PDB entry 4WRT | X-ray diffraction, 2.70 A resolution | chains A and B of the 5 polymer chains in the assembly

== Chain A ==
Protein: PA
Source organism: Influenza B virus
UniProtKB: Q5V8Z9 (Q5V8Z9_9INFB); numbering as in UniProt (aligned over 1-726)
Amino-acid sequence (751 residues; row label = number of the first residue in the row; numbers below 1 keep their minus sign (Gly-13 is residue -13)):
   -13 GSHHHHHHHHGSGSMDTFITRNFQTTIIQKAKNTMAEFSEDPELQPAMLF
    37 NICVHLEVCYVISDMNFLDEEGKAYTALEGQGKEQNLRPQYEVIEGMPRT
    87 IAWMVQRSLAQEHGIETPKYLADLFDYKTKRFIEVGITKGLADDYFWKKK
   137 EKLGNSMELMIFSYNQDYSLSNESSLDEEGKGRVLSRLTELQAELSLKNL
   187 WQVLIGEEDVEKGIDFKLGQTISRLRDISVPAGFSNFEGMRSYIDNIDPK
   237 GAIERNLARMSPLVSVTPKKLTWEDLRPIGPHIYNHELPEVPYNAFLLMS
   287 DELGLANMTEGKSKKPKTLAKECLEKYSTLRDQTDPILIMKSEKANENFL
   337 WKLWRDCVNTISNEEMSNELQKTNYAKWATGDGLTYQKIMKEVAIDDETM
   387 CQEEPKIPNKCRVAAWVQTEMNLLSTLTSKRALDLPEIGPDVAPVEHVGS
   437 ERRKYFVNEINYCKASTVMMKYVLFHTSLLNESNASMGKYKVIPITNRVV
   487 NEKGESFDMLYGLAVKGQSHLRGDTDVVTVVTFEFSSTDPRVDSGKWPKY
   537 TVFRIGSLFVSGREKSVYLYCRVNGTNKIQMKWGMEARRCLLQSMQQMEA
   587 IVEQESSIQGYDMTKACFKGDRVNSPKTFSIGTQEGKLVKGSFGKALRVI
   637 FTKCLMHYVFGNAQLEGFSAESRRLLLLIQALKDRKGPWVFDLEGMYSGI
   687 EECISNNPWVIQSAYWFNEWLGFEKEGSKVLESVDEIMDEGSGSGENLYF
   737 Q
Disordered / not traced: -13 to -1, 64-71, 717-737
Construct notes: expression tag (-13 to 0, 727-737)

== Chain B ==
Protein: RNA-directed RNA polymerase catalytic subunit
Source organism: Influenza B virus
Notes: EC 2.7.7.48
UniProtKB: Q5V8Y6 (Q5V8Y6_9INFB); residues 1-752 here = UniProt positions 1-752
Amino-acid sequence (772 residues; row label = number of the first residue in the row; numbers below 1 keep their minus sign (Gly-8 is residue -8)):
    -8 GSGSGSGSGMNINPYFLFIDVPIQAAISTTFPYTGVPPYSHGTGTGYTID
    42 TVIRTHEYSNKGKQYISDVTGCTMVDPTNGPLPEDNEPSAYAQLDCVLEA
    92 LDRMDEEHPGLFQAASQNAMETLMVTTVDKLTQGRQTFDWTVCRNQPAAT
   142 ALNTTITSFRLNDLNGADKGGLIPFCQDIIDSLDRPEMTFFSVKNIKKKL
   192 PAKNRKGFLIKRIPMKVKDKITKVEYIKRALSLNTMTKDAERGKLKRRAI
   242 ATAGIQIRGFVLVVENLAKNICENLEQSGLPVGGNEKKAKLSNAVAKMLS
   292 NCPPGGISMTVTGDNTKWNECLNPRIFLAMTERITRDSPIWFRDFCSIAP
   342 VLFSNKIARLGKGFMITSKTKRLKAQIPCPDLFSIPLERYNEETRAKLKK
   392 LKPFFNEEGTASLSPGMMMGMFNMLSTVLGVAALGIKNIGNKEYLWDGLQ
   442 SSDDFALFVNAKDEETCMEGINDFYRTCKLLGINMSKKKSYCNETGMFEF
   492 TSMFYRDGFVSNFAMELPSFGVAGVNESADMAIGMTIIKNNMINNGMGPA
   542 TAQTAIQLFIADYRYTYKCHRGDSKVEGKRMKIIKELWENTKGRDGLLVA
   592 DGGPNIYNLRNLHIPEIVLKYNLMDPEYKGRLLHPQNPFVGHLSIEGIKE
   642 ADITPAHGPVKKMDYDAVSGTHSWRTKRNRSILNTDQRNMILEEQCYAKC
   692 CNLFEACFNSASYRKPVGQHSMLEAMAHRLRMDARLDYESGRMSKDDFEK
   742 AMAHLGEIGYIGSGSGENLYFQ
Disordered / not traced: -8 to 0, 646-652, 750-763
Construct notes: expression tag (-8 to 0, 753-763)
What the authors report for this chain:
  - binding site for Influenza virus polymerase vRNA promoter 3' end: Val184 to Asn186, Arg203, Asn670 to Arg679

== Interface between chain A and chain B ==
Residue-residue contacts - 373 pairs, chain A then chain B:
  Glu56(A) with Lys736(B), salt bridge
  Leu73(A) with Phe739(B); Met743(B), hydrophobic
  Arg74(A) with Arg726(B); Tyr729(B); Glu730(B), salt bridge
  Pro75(A) with Arg726(B), hydrogen bond (backbone-side chain)
  Glu78(A) with Arg722(B), salt bridge; Met723(B)
  Met83(A) with His719(B)
  Pro84(A) with His711(B); Glu715(B)
  Thr86(A) with Val708(B); His711(B)
  Ile87(A) with His711(B); Ala716(B), hydrophobic; His719(B)
  Met90(A) with His719(B); Arg720(B)
  Val91(A) with Met723(B), hydrophobic
  Ser94(A) with Leu727(B)
  Leu95(A) with Met723(B), hydrophobic
  Glu98(A) with Leu727(B); Ser731(B); Arg733(B), salt bridge
  Tyr113(A) with Arg726(B); Glu730(B)
  Ile200(A) with Trp332(B), hydrophobic
  Asp201(A) with Gln168(B)
  Phe202(A) with Cys167(B); Gln168(B); Ile171(B), hydrophobic; Phe251(B), hydrophobic; Trp332(B); Phe336(B), hydrophobic
  Lys203(A) with Gln168(B), hydrogen bond (backbone-side chain); Ile171(B)
  Leu204(A) with Asp335(B)
  Gly205(A) with Asp175(B)
  Gln206(A) with Asp175(B), hydrogen bond (backbone-side chain)
  Thr207(A) with Leu174(B), hydrogen bond (side chain-backbone); Asp175(B), hydrogen bond (backbone-side chain); Lys214(B); Ile218(B)
  Ile208(A) with Ile339(B), hydrophobic
  Arg210(A) with Asp59(B), salt bridge; Val60(B)
  Leu211(A) with Val60(B), hydrophobic; Val342(B); Asn346(B), hydrogen bond (backbone-side chain)
  Arg212(A) with Asp335(B), salt bridge; Ser338(B), hydrogen bond; Val342(B)
  Ile214(A) with Tyr56(B), hydrogen bond (backbone-side chain); Ser58(B); Arg316(B), hydrogen bond (backbone-side chain); Asn346(B)
  Ser215(A) with Arg316(B); Leu319(B); Val342(B); Ser345(B); Asn346(B), hydrogen bond
  Val216(A) with Asp67(B); Arg316(B), hydrogen bond (backbone-side chain)
  Pro217(A) with Asp67(B); Thr69(B); Asn70(B)
  Ala218(A) with Asp67(B), hydrogen bond (backbone-side chain); Thr69(B); Asn70(B), hydrogen bond (backbone-side chain)
  Phe220(A) with Leu85(B), hydrophobic
  Phe223(A) with Leu319(B), hydrophobic; Glu323(B)
  Met226(A) with Leu319(B), hydrophobic
  Arg227(A) with Glu323(B), salt bridge; Arg334(B); Asp335(B), salt bridge
  Tyr229(A) with Asp86(B), hydrogen bond
  Ile230(A) with Ala320(B), hydrophobic; Glu323(B); Arg324(B); Arg327(B), hydrogen bond (backbone-side chain)
  Asp231(A) with Arg334(B), salt bridge
  Pro235(A) with Asp86(B); Leu89(B); Glu90(B); Asp93(B)
  Lys236(A) with Glu90(B)
  Gly237(A) with Glu90(B), hydrogen bond (backbone-side chain)
  Ala238(A) with Asp86(B); Cys87(B); Glu90(B), hydrogen bond (backbone-side chain)
  Ile239(A) with Cys87(B); Glu90(B), hydrogen bond (backbone-side chain); Ile427(B), hydrophobic; Leu471(B)
  Glu240(A) with Gly431(B), hydrogen bond (side chain-backbone)
  Asn242(A) with Leu73(B); Gln84(B); Cys87(B), hydrogen bond; Leu471(B)
  Leu243(A) with Ile430(B), hydrophobic; Arg467(B), hydrogen bond (backbone-side chain); Thr468(B); Leu471(B), hydrophobic
  Arg245(A) with Leu73(B); Gln84(B)
  Met246(A) with Leu73(B), hydrophobic; Arg467(B), hydrogen bond (backbone-side chain)
  Ser247(A) with Arg467(B), hydrogen bond (backbone-side chain)
  Leu249(A) with Glu75(B); Asn77(B), hydrogen bond (backbone-side chain)
  Val250(A) with Pro74(B); Asp76(B); Asn77(B); Arg467(B), hydrogen bond (backbone-side chain)
  Ser251(A) with Asn77(B), hydrogen bond (backbone-side chain); Asn463(B); Tyr466(B); Lys478(B), hydrogen bond (backbone-side chain)
  Val252(A) with Asn463(B), hydrogen bond (backbone-side chain); Tyr466(B); Met476(B), hydrophobic; Lys478(B)
  Thr253(A) with Lys478(B), hydrogen bond
  Pro254(A) with Met459(B), hydrophobic
  Lys256(A) with Glu455(B), salt bridge
  Glu296(A) with Lys566(B), salt bridge
  Ser299(A) with Val567(B)
  Lys301(A) with Glu568(B)
  Leu370(A) with Arg363(B), hydrogen bond (backbone-side chain)
  Thr371(A) with Lys365(B), hydrogen bond
  Tyr372(A) with Ser359(B); Lys360(B); Arg363(B); Leu364(B); Lys365(B)
  Gln373(A) with Arg363(B), hydrogen bond (backbone-backbone); Leu364(B); Lys365(B), hydrogen bond (backbone-backbone)
  Lys374(A) with Lys365(B)
  Ile375(A) with Leu364(B), hydrophobic; Lys365(B), hydrogen bond (backbone-backbone); Ala366(B)
  Lys377(A) with Gln367(B); Pro369(B); Asp372(B), salt bridge
  Ala380(A) with Ile357(B); Ala366(B), hydrophobic; Arg380(B), hydrogen bond (backbone-side chain)
  Ile381(A) with Ser375(B); Arg380(B), hydrogen bond (backbone-side chain)
  Asp383(A) with Lys362(B), salt bridge; Arg380(B), hydrogen bond (backbone-side chain)
  Glu384(A) with Arg380(B)
  Thr385(A) with Lys362(B), hydrogen bond
  Met386(A) with Ile357(B); Thr358(B); Ser359(B); Leu364(B); Lys365(B); Arg380(B), hydrogen bond (backbone-side chain)
  Cys387(A) with Ile357(B); Thr358(B), hydrogen bond (backbone-backbone); Arg380(B)
  Gln388(A) with Phe355(B); Met356(B); Ile357(B); Arg380(B), hydrogen bond (backbone-backbone); Tyr381(B); Asn382(B), hydrogen bond (side chain-backbone); Thr385(B), hydrogen bond
  Glu389(A) with Thr358(B), hydrogen bond; Asn382(B), hydrogen bond (backbone-side chain)
  Glu390(A) with Asn382(B); Glu383(B), hydrogen bond (side chain-backbone)
  Pro391(A) with Asn382(B)
  Gln404(A) with Asn2(B); Ile3(B), hydrogen bond (side chain-backbone)
  Met407(A) with Ile3(B), hydrophobic; Pro5(B), hydrophobic
  Asn408(A) with Met1(B); Asn2(B), hydrogen bond; Ile3(B), hydrogen bond (side chain-backbone)
  Ser411(A) with Ile3(B)
  Asp420(A) with Tyr556(B)
  Leu421(A) with Gln548(B); Leu549(B), hydrophobic
  Pro422(A) with Gln548(B), hydrogen bond (backbone-side chain); Ile551(B), hydrophobic; Ala552(B); Arg555(B)
  Glu423(A) with Arg555(B), salt bridge; Arg562(B), salt bridge; Pro595(B); Asn596(B), hydrogen bond (side chain-backbone)
  Ile424(A) with Gln544(B); Ile547(B), hydrophobic; Gln548(B); Asn596(B); Tyr598(B); Asn599(B)
  Gly425(A) with Asn596(B); Ile597(B); Tyr598(B), hydrogen bond (backbone-backbone); Asn599(B), hydrogen bond (backbone-side chain)
  Pro426(A) with Asn599(B); Arg601(B), hydrogen bond (backbone-side chain)
  Asp427(A) with Gln544(B), hydrogen bond; Asn599(B), hydrogen bond
  Val428(A) with Arg601(B)
  Val431(A) with Pro540(B)
  Glu432(A) with Gln544(B), hydrogen bond (backbone-side chain); Asn599(B), hydrogen bond; Leu600(B), hydrogen bond (side chain-backbone); Arg601(B), salt bridge
  Gly435(A) with Ala541(B); Gln544(B)
  Ser436(A) with Gln544(B), hydrogen bond (backbone-side chain)
  Arg438(A) with Pro540(B); Ala541(B)
  Arg439(A) with Ala541(B); Gln544(B), hydrogen bond; Thr545(B); Gln548(B), hydrogen bond
  Val443(A) with Thr545(B)
  Leu460(A) with Tyr556(B)
  Thr463(A) with Tyr556(B)
  Asn467(A) with Lys559(B), hydrogen bond
  Arg508(A) with Ser672(B), hydrogen bond
  Thr511(A) with Tyr30(B); His32(B)
  Ile565(A) with Val27(B), hydrophobic; Tyr30(B), hydrophobic
  Gln566(A) with Val27(B)
  Trp569(A) with Tyr24(B); Thr25(B); Gly26(B); Val27(B), hydrophobic; Pro28(B); Arg233(B); Pro509(B), hydrophobic
  Glu572(A) with Asp553(B)
  Arg574(A) with Leu549(B); Ala552(B); Tyr556(B)
  Arg575(A) with Leu508(B), hydrogen bond (side chain-backbone); Pro509(B); Phe511(B); Gly512(B); Leu549(B)
  Cys576(A) with Thr25(B)
  Leu577(A) with Leu549(B), hydrophobic
  Leu578(A) with Phe504(B); Phe511(B), hydrophobic; Thr542(B); Ala546(B); Leu549(B), hydrophobic
  Gln579(A) with Ser19(B), hydrogen bond (side chain-backbone); Phe22(B), hydrogen bond (side chain-backbone); Thr25(B); Ala505(B); Leu508(B)
  Met581(A) with Thr542(B), hydrogen bond (backbone-side chain); Thr545(B), hydrogen bond
  Gln582(A) with Phe504(B); Gly537(B), hydrogen bond (side chain-backbone); Thr542(B), hydrogen bond (backbone-side chain)
  Gln583(A) with Ala16(B), hydrogen bond (side chain-backbone); Ala17(B); Ser19(B); Thr20(B)
  Glu585(A) with Gly539(B); Pro540(B); Ala541(B), hydrogen bond (side chain-backbone); Thr542(B), hydrogen bond
  Glu589(A) with Gly539(B); Pro540(B)
  Phe615(A) with Leu8(B), hydrophobic; Asp11(B)
  Ser616(A) with Phe7(B); Ile10(B); Asp11(B), hydrogen bond (backbone-side chain)
  Ile617(A) with Ile3(B); Asn4(B), hydrogen bond (backbone-backbone)
  Gly618(A) with Asn2(B); Asn4(B); Phe7(B)
  Thr619(A) with Met1(B); Asn2(B), hydrogen bond (backbone-backbone); Phe7(B)
  Gln620(A) with Met1(B)
  Leu624(A) with Phe7(B), hydrophobic
  Val625(A) with Met1(B), hydrophobic
  Lys631(A) with Ile3(B)
  Val635(A) with Ile3(B), hydrophobic
  Ile636(A) with Leu8(B), hydrophobic; Thr20(B)
  Lys639(A) with Thr20(B), hydrogen bond (side chain-backbone)
  Cys640(A) with Thr25(B), hydrogen bond (backbone-side chain)
  His643(A) with Thr20(B); Pro23(B); Thr25(B); Gly26(B)
  Tyr644(A) with Thr25(B); Gly26(B)
  Ala649(A) with Leu236(B)
  Gln650(A) with Leu236(B)
  Glu652(A) with Pro23(B); Arg233(B), salt bridge; Gly234(B), hydrogen bond (side chain-backbone); Lys235(B)
  Phe654(A) with Tyr6(B)
  Ser655(A) with Thr21(B); Pro23(B)
  Ala656(A) with Gly234(B)
  Glu657(A) with Lys480(B), salt bridge
  Arg659(A) with Ile18(B); Thr21(B), hydrogen bond (side chain-backbone); Phe22(B)
  Arg660(A) with Lys480(B), hydrogen bond (side chain-backbone)
  Leu662(A) with Ile14(B); Thr21(B)
  Leu663(A) with Gln15(B); Tyr482(B); Phe495(B), hydrophobic
  Leu664(A) with Tyr482(B), hydrophobic
  Gln666(A) with Pro13(B); Ile14(B); Gln15(B); Arg497(B), hydrogen bond
  Lys669(A) with Phe9(B), hydrogen bond (side chain-backbone)
  Asp670(A) with Met488(B); Arg497(B), salt bridge
  Lys672(A) with Asn484(B); Glu485(B), hydrogen bond (backbone-backbone); Thr486(B), hydrogen bond (side chain-backbone); Met488(B)
  Gly673(A) with Met300(B)
  Pro674(A) with Cys483(B); Asn484(B)
  Trp675(A) with Met300(B); Glu455(B), hydrogen bond; Met459(B), hydrophobic; Tyr482(B); Cys483(B), hydrogen bond (backbone-backbone)
  Phe677(A) with Met459(B), hydrophobic; Met476(B), hydrophobic; Lys478(B); Ser481(B); Cys483(B), hydrophobic
  Asp678(A) with Lys478(B), hydrogen bond (backbone-backbone); Lys479(B)
  Gly681(A) with Lys479(B)
  Met682(A) with Lys479(B); Ser481(B)
  Glu688(A) with Leu236(B)
  Cys689(A) with Leu236(B), hydrophobic
  Ser699(A) with Tyr6(B)
  Trp702(A) with Ile3(B), hydrogen bond (side chain-backbone); Asn4(B), hydrogen bond (backbone-side chain); Pro5(B); Tyr6(B), hydrophobic
  Phe703(A) with Tyr6(B), hydrophobic
  Glu705(A) with Asn4(B), hydrogen bond; Phe7(B)
  Trp706(A) with Asn4(B); Tyr6(B); Phe7(B), hydrophobic; Phe9(B), hydrophobic; Ile10(B)
  Phe709(A) with Phe7(B), hydrophobic
  Glu710(A) with Ile10(B)
Interface residues without a listed pair, chain A (174 interface residues in all): Glu23, His99, Pro248, Lys298, Met571, Ile587, Leu651, Gly653, Ala667
Interface residues without a listed pair, chain B (194 interface residues in all): Val12, Pro29, Ser31, Ala91, Met115, Ile164, Asp172, Leu222, Lys237, Arg238, Val302, Ile331, Leu343, Glu456, Ile462, Lys470, Gly487, Ser502, Val513, Asn536, Met538, Gln710, Glu740

== Overview ==
The interface between chain A and chain B involves 174 residues on one side and 194 on the other, with 92
hydrogen bonds and 19 salt bridges. Polar contacts include Glu56(A)-Lys736(B), Arg74(A)-Glu730(B) and
Glu78(A)-Arg722(B). The paper reports a binding site for Influenza virus polymerase vRNA promoter 3' end at
Val184(B), Arg203(B) and Asn670(B).
Chain A is PA and chain B is RNA-directed RNA polymerase catalytic subunit, both from Influenza B virus; the
structure, Crystal structure of Influenza B polymerase with bound vRNA promoter (form FluB2), was determined
by X-ray diffraction (same publication as 4WSA).
